7L1V - chains A and R of the 6 polymer chains in the assembly; structure by electron microscopy, 3.00 A resolution.

# Chain A
Protein: Engineered Guanine nucleotide-binding protein subunit alpha
From: Homo sapiens
Chain sequence (244 residues; each row starts with the number of its first residue; note: 141 numbers in that range are skipped by the numbering (no residue carries them; nothing is unmodelled there)):
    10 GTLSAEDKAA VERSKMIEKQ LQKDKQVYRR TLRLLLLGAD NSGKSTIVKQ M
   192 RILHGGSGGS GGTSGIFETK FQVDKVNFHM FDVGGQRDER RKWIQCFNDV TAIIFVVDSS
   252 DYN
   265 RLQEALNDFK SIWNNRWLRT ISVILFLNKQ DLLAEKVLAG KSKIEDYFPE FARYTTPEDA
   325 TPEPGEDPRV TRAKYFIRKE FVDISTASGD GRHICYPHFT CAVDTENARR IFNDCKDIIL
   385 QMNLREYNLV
Unresolved in the structure: 10, 192-206

# Chain R
Protein: Hypocretin receptor type 2
From: Homo sapiens
Reference sequence: Q548Y0 (Q548Y0_HUMAN); residue numbers follow UniProt; this construct covers 3-251, 283-389
Chain sequence (374 residues; numbered -5 to 399; 31 numbers in that range are skipped by the numbering (no residue carries them; nothing is unmodelled there); the number before each row is that of its first residue; numbers below 1 keep their minus sign (Asp-5 is residue -5)):
    -5 DYKDDDAMGT KLEDSPPCRN WSSASELNET QEPFLNPTDY DDEEFLRYLW REYLHPKEYE
    55 WVLIAGYIIV FVVALIGNVL VCVAVWKNHH MRTVTNYFIV NLSLADVLVT ITCLPATLVV
   115 DITETWFFGQ SLCKVIPYLQ TVSVSVSVLT LSCIALDRWY AICHPLMFKS TAKRARNSIV
   175 IIWIVSCIIM IPQAIVMECS TVFPGLANKT TLFTVCDERW GGEIYPKMYH ICFFLVTYMA
   235 PLCLMVLAYL QIFRKLW
   283 CRQIPGTSSE IKQIRARRKT ARMLMVVLLV FAICYLPISI LNVLKRVFGM FAHTEDRETV
   343 YAWFTFSHWL VYANSAANPI IYNFLSGKFR EEFKAAFSCC CLGVHHRHHH HHHHHHH
Unresolved in the structure: -5 to 54, 283-291, 379-399
Cystine bridges: Cys127-Cys210
Sequence notes: expression tag (-5 to 2, 390-399)
Ligand contacts: XGD (4'-methoxy-N,N-dimethyl-3'-{[3-(2-{[2-(2H-1,2,3-triazol-2-yl)benzene-1-carbonyl]amino}ethyl)phenyl]sulfamoyl}[1,1'-biphenyl]-3-carboxamide): Cys107, Ala110, Thr111, Val114, Asp115, Glu118, Trp120, Pro131, Gln134, Thr135, Val138, Gln187, Met191, Phe207, Val209, Cys210, Phe227, Ile320, Asn324, Arg328, Tyr343, His350, Tyr354
From the paper describing this entry:
  - binding site for XGD: Cys107, Thr111, Val114, Pro131, Gln134, Thr135, Val138, Met191, Phe227, Ile320, Asn324, Tyr343, His350
  - conformationally variable residues (helix shift, side-chain flip): Cys107, Pro109, Gln134, Tyr343, His350
  - specificity-determining residues: Thr111, Thr135 (proposed by the authors, not directly observed)

# How chain A and chain R interact
Contacting residue pairs (32; chain A residue first):
  Arg38(A) - Phe162(R)  hydrogen bond (side chain-backbone)
  Arg38(A) - Thr165(R)
  Arg39(A) - Phe162(R)  hydrogen bond (side chain-backbone)
  Leu41(A) - Phe162(R)  hydrophobic
  Ile358(A) - Gln295(R)
  Phe376(A) - Leu160(R)  hydrophobic
  Lys380(A) - Leu160(R)
  Asp381(A) - Arg299(R)  salt bridge
  Ile383(A) - Pro159(R)
  Ile383(A) - Leu160(R)  hydrophobic
  Ile383(A) - Phe162(R)  hydrophobic
  Leu384(A) - Ile156(R)
  Leu384(A) - Lys249(R)
  Leu384(A) - Arg299(R)
  Gln385(A) - Gln295(R)
  Gln385(A) - Arg299(R)
  Asn387(A) - Ala155(R)  hydrogen bond (side chain-backbone)
  Asn387(A) - Pro159(R)
  Leu388(A) - Ile156(R)  hydrophobic
  Arg389(A) - Lys370(R)
  Tyr391(A) - Thr89(R)
  Tyr391(A) - Asp151(R)  hydrogen bond
  Tyr391(A) - Ala155(R)
  Tyr391(A) - Ser164(R)
  Asn392(A) - Ser368(R)
  Asn392(A) - Lys370(R)  hydrogen bond
  Asn392(A) - Phe371(R)
  Leu393(A) - Arg152(R)
  Leu393(A) - Ile156(R)  hydrophobic
  Leu393(A) - Thr302(R)
  Leu393(A) - Leu306(R)  hydrophobic
  Val394(A) - Thr302(R)
Other interface residues (no listed pair), chain A (20 interface residues in all): Val217, Cys379, Glu390
Other interface residues (no listed pair), chain R (20 interface residues in all): Leu250, Lys301

# Summary
Chain A and chain R each contribute 20 residues to their interface; the contacts include 5 hydrogen bonds and
1 salt bridge. Polar contacts include Asp381(A)-Arg299(R), Arg38(A)-Phe162(R) and Arg39(A)-Phe162(R). Chain R
binds compound XGD. From the paper: a binding site for XGD at Cys107(R), Thr111(R) and Val114(R) among others;
specificity determinants Thr111(R) and Thr135(R).
Here chain A is Engineered Guanine nucleotide-binding protein subunit alpha and chain R is Hypocretin receptor
type 2, both from Homo sapiens. Entry 7L1V (Orexin Receptor 2 (OX2R) in Complex with G Protein and
Small-Molecule Agonist Compound 1) was determined by electron microscopy (same publication as 7L1U).
